6MJO - chain C; structure by X-ray diffraction, 1.90 A resolution.

[Chain C]
Name: Low affinity immunoglobulin gamma Fc region receptor III
Source organism: Macaca mulatta
UniProt: A3RFZ7 (FCGR3_MACMU); residues 0-191 here correspond to UniProt positions 18-209 (UniProt number = residue number + 18)
Chain sequence (192 residues; row label = number of the first residue in the row; numbering starts at 0):
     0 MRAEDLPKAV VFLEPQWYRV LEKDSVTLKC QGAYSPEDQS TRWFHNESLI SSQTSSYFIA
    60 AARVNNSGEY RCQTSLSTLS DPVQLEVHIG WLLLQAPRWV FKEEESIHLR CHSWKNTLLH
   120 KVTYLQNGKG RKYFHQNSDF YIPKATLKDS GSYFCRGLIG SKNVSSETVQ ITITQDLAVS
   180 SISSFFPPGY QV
Not modelled in the structure: 0-3, 175-191
Differences from the reference sequence: engineered mutation Gln-38 (Asn56 in A3RFZ7), Gln-169 (Asn187 in A3RFZ7)
Cystine bridges: Cys-29/Cys-71, Cys-110/Cys-154
Glycans and other covalent adducts: glycan linked to Asn-45; N-acetylglucosamine (NAG) linked to Asn-64
From the paper describing this entry:
  - post-translational modification sites: Asn-45, Asn-64
  - binding site for alpha-D-mannopyranose: Glu-166
  - mutagenesis - I158V: decreased binding to Mm IgG
  - mutagenesis - I158V: decreased signaling in response to ADCC

[Overview]
N-acetylglucosamine is covalently linked to Asn-64. The paper reports a binding site for alpha-D-mannopyranose
at Glu-166; I158V reduces binding to Mm IgG.
Chain C is Low affinity immunoglobulin gamma Fc region receptor III (Macaca mulatta); the structure, Crystal
structure of rhesus macaque (macaca mulatta) FC-gamma receptor III, was determined by X-ray diffraction (same
publication as 7KCZ and 6MJ3).
